8K42 - chains A and B of the 29 polymer chains in the assembly; structure by electron microscopy, 2.64 A resolution.

== Chain A (and B) ==
Name: VP2
Organism: Banna virus
Notes: chain B of this document is another copy of the same molecule, construct and numbering; everything in this record applies to it too
UniProtKB: Q9INH3 (Q9INH3_9REOV); residues 1-955 here = UniProt positions 1-955
Amino-acid sequence (955 residues; row label = number of the first residue in the row):
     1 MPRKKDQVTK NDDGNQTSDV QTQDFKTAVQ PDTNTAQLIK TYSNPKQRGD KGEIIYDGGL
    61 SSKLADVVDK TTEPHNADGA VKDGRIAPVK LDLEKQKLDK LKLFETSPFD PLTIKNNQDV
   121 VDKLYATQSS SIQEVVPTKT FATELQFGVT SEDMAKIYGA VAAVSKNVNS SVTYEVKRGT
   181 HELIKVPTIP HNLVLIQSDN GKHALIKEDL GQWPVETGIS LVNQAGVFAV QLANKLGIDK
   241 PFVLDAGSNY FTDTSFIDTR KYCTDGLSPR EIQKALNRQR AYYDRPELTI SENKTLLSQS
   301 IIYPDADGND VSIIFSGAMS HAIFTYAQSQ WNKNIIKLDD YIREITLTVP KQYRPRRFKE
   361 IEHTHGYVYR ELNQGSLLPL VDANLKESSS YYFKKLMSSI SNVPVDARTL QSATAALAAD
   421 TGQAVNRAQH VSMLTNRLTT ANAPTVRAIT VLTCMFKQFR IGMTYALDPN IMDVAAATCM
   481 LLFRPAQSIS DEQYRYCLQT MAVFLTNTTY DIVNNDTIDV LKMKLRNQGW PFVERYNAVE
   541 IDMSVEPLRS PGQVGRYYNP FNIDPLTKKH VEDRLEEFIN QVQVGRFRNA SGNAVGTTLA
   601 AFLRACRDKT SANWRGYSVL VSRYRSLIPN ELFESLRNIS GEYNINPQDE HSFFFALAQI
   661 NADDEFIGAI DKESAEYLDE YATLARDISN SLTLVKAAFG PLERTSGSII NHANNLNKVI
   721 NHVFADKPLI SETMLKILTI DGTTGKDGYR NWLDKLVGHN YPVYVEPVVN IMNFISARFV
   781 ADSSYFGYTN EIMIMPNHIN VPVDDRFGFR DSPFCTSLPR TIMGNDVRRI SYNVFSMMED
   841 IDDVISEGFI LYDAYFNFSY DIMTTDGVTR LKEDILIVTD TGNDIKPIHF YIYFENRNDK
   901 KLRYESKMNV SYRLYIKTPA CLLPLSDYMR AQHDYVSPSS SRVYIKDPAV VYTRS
Unresolved in the structure: 1-181 (chain B: 1-19, 402-433)
Sequence notes: conflict Lys-97 (Arg in Q9INH3)

== How chain A and chain B interact ==
Pairs across the interface (150):
  Glu-216(A) with Lys-166(B), salt bridge
  Ile-219(A) with Ser-165(B); Lys-166(B)
  Asn-223(A) with Val-161(B); Ser-165(B), hydrogen bond
  Gly-226(A) with Tyr-158(B)
  Val-230(A) with Ser-151(B); Ala-155(B), hydrophobic; Tyr-158(B), hydrophobic
  Asp-239(A) with Ser-151(B)
  Lys-240(A) with Glu-152(B), salt bridge
  Ile-345(A) with Glu-144(B)
  Thr-348(A) with Thr-143(B), hydrogen bond
  Tyr-353(A) with Phe-141(B)
  Arg-354(A) with Val-135(B); Val-136(B), hydrogen bond (side chain-backbone); Thr-138(B), hydrogen bond
  Pro-355(A) with Val-135(B)
  Arg-356(A) with Tyr-125(B)
  Arg-357(A) with Glu-134(B), salt bridge; Val-135(B)
  Lys-359(A) with Leu-124(B); Gln-128(B)
  Ile-361(A) with Asn-117(B); Val-120(B), hydrophobic; Val-121(B), hydrophobic
  Glu-362(A) with Val-121(B); Tyr-125(B), hydrogen bond
  His-365(A) with Asn-117(B)
  Arg-370(A) with Glu-144(B); Leu-145(B)
  Glu-371(A) with Gln-146(B)
  Leu-372(A) with Glu-144(B)
  Asn-373(A) with Gln-146(B)
  Gln-374(A) with Gln-146(B), hydrogen bond
  Met-463(A) with Arg-586(B), hydrogen bond (backbone-side chain)
  Thr-464(A) with Arg-586(B)
  Leu-467(A) with Ala-590(B); Gly-592(B)
  Glu-492(A) with Val-584(B)
  Gln-493(A) with Arg-586(B), hydrogen bond
  Tyr-496(A) with Arg-586(B); Asn-589(B)
  Gln-499(A) with Asn-589(B)
  Tyr-510(A) with Asn-589(B)
  Asn-514(A) with Gln-528(B), hydrogen bond
  Arg-549(A) with Gln-146(B), hydrogen bond
  Ile-639(A) with Gln-583(B); Arg-604(B)
  Ser-640(A) with Gln-583(B)
  Gly-641(A) with Gln-583(B)
  Asp-671(A) with Phe-141(B)
  Leu-678(A) with Ala-142(B); Thr-143(B); Glu-144(B); Leu-145(B), hydrophobic
  Asp-679(A) with Phe-147(B)
  Ala-682(A) with Leu-145(B); Phe-147(B), hydrophobic
  Thr-683(A) with Phe-147(B)
  Arg-686(A) with Phe-147(B); Gly-148(B); Asp-153(B)
  Ser-689(A) with Val-149(B)
  Asn-690(A) with Val-149(B); Asp-153(B), hydrogen bond; Ile-157(B)
  Leu-694(A) with Ala-160(B), hydrophobic
  Ala-697(A) with Val-161(B), hydrophobic
  Ala-698(A) with Val-164(B)
  Leu-702(A) with Pro-565(B); Leu-566(B); Lys-568(B)
  Arg-704(A) with Val-539(B); Glu-540(B); Ile-541(B); Asp-542(B), hydrogen bond (backbone-backbone); Asp-564(B), salt bridge; Leu-566(B)
  Thr-705(A) with Ile-541(B); Asp-542(B)
  Ser-706(A) with Ile-541(B); Asp-542(B), hydrogen bond (backbone-backbone); Met-543(B); Ser-544(B)
  Ile-709(A) with Ile-541(B), hydrophobic; Ser-618(B)
  Ile-710(A) with Val-619(B), hydrophobic; Ser-622(B); Phe-666(B), hydrophobic
  His-712(A) with Lys-568(B); Arg-615(B)
  Asn-714(A) with Asp-663(B); Phe-666(B); Gly-668(B)
  Asn-715(A) with Asn-167(B), hydrogen bond
  Leu-716(A) with Arg-615(B)
  Asn-717(A) with Asn-661(B), hydrogen bond; Asp-663(B)
  Lys-718(A) with Asn-167(B)
  Val-719(A) with Val-164(B), hydrophobic
  His-722(A) with Lys-156(B), hydrogen bond (backbone-side chain); Gly-159(B); Ala-160(B)
  Val-723(A) with Lys-156(B)
  Ala-725(A) with Lys-156(B), hydrogen bond (backbone-side chain)
  Lys-727(A) with Lys-156(B)
  Leu-729(A) with Asp-153(B); Lys-156(B)
  Asp-747(A) with Gln-659(B)
  Arg-750(A) with Gln-659(B)
  Asn-751(A) with Ala-612(B)
  Asp-754(A) with Lys-568(B), salt bridge; Arg-615(B), salt bridge
  Glu-766(A) with Gly-148(B); Val-149(B), hydrogen bond (side chain-backbone)
  Val-768(A) with Val-149(B), hydrophobic
  Val-769(A) with Met-154(B), hydrophobic
  Met-772(A) with Tyr-158(B)
  Asn-773(A) with Tyr-158(B)
  Asn-833(A) with Arg-954(B); Ser-955(B)
  Ser-836(A) with Arg-954(B), hydrogen bond
  Met-837(A) with Gln-352(B); Arg-354(B), hydrogen bond (backbone-side chain); Thr-953(B); Arg-954(B)
  Glu-839(A) with Arg-354(B), salt bridge
  Asp-880(A) with Tyr-952(B), hydrogen bond (backbone-side chain)
  Thr-881(A) with Tyr-952(B), hydrogen bond (backbone-side chain); Arg-954(B)
  Gly-882(A) with Arg-954(B)
  Asn-883(A) with Arg-954(B)
  Asp-884(A) with Arg-954(B), salt bridge
  Ser-941(A) with Asn-117(B), hydrogen bond (backbone-side chain)
  Val-943(A) with Asn-117(B); Gln-118(B)
  Tyr-944(A) with Gln-118(B)
  Asp-947(A) with Thr-140(B)
  Ala-949(A) with Thr-140(B); Phe-141(B)
  Val-951(A) with Thr-140(B); Phe-141(B), hydrogen bond (backbone-backbone)
  Tyr-952(A) with Val-135(B), hydrophobic; Pro-137(B); Thr-138(B); Lys-139(B); Thr-140(B)
  Thr-953(A) with Thr-138(B), hydrogen bond (backbone-side chain); Lys-139(B), hydrogen bond (backbone-backbone)
Also at the interface, not in a pair above, chain A (107 interface residues in all): Val-227, Tyr-341, Glu-344, Val-349, Pro-350, Gly-375, Lys-386, Ser-490, Asp-511, Leu-548, Ser-674, Glu-703, Ala-713, Asp-726, Asp-741, Tyr-832
Also at the interface, not in a pair above, chain B (84 interface residues in all): Thr-150, Ala-162, Ala-163, Val-168, Arg-356, Arg-357, Tyr-557, Asn-559, Asn-580, Asp-608, Trp-614, Ala-662

== Summary ==
107 residues of chain A and 84 residues of chain B are in contact; the contacts include 26 hydrogen bonds and
8 salt bridges. Among the polar pairs are Glu-216(A)/Lys-166(B), Lys-240(A)/Glu-152(B) and
Arg-357(A)/Glu-134(B).
Both chains are VP2 (Banna virus). Entry 8K42 (Structure of full Banna virus) was determined by electron
microscopy (same publication as 8K43, 8K49 and 8K4A).
